6O6C - chains A and E of the 13 polymer chains in the assembly; structure by electron microscopy, 3.10 A resolution.

== Chain A ==
Name: DNA-directed RNA polymerase II subunit RPB1
Source organism: Saccharomyces cerevisiae
Notes: EC 2.7.7.6
Reference sequence: P04050 (RPB1_YEAST); residue numbers follow UniProt; this construct covers 1-1733
Chain sequence (1733 residues; row label = number of the first residue in the row):
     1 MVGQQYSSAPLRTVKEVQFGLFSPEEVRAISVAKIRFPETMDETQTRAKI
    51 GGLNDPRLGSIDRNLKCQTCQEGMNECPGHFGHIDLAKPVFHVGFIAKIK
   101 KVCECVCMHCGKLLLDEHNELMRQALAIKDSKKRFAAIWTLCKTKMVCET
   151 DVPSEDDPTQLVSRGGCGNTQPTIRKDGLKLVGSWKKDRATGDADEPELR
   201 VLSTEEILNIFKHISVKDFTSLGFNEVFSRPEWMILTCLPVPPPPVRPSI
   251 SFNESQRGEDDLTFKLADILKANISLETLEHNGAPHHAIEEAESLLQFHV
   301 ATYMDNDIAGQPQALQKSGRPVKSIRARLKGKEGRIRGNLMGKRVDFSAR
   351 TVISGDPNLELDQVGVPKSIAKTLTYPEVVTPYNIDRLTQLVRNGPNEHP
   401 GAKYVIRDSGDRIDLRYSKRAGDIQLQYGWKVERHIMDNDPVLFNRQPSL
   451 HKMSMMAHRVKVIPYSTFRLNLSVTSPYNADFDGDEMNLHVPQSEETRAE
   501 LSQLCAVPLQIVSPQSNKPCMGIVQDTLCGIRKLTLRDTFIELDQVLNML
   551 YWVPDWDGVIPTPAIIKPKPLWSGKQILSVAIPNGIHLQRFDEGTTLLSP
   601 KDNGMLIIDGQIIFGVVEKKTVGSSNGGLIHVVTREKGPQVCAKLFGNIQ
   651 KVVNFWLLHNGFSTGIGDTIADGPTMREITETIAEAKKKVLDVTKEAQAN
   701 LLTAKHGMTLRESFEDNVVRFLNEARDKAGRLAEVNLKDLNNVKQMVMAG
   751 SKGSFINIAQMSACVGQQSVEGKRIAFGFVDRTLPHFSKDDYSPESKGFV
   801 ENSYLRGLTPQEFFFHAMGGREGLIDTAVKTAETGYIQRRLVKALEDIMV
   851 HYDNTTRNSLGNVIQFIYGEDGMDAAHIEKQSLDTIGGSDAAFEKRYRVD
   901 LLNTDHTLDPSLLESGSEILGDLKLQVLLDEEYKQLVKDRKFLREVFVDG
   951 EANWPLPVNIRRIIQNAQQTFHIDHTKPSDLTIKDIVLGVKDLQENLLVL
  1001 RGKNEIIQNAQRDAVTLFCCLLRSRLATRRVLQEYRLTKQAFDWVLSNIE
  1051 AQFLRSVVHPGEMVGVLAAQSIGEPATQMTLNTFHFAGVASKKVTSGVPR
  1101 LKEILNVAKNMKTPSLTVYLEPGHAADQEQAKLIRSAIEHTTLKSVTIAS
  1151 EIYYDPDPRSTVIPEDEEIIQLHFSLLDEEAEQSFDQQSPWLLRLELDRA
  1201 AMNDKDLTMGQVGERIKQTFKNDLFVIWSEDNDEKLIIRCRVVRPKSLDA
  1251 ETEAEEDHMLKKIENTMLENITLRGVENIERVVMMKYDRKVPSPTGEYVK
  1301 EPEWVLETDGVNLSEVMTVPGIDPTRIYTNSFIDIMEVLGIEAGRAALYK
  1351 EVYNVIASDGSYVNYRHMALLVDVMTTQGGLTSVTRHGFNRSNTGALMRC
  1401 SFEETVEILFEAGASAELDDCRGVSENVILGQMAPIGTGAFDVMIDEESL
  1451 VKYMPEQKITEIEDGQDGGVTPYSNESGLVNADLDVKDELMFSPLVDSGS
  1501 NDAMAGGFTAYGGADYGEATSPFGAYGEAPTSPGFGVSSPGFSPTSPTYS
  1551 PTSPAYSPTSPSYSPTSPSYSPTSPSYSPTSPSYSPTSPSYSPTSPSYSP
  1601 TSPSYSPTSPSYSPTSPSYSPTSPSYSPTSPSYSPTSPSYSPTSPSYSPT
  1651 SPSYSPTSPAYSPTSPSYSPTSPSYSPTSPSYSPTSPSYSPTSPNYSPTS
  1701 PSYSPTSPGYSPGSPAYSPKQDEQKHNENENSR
Disordered / not traced: 1-7, 1155-1163, 1165, 1167-1168, 1170-1172, 1174-1185, 1481-1733
Ion coordination: Zn2+ site 1: Cys-67, Cys-70, His-80; Zn2+ site 2: Cys-107, Met-108, Cys-167; Mg2+: Asp-481, Asp-483, Asp-485 (shared with 1 residue of chain K)
UniProt features mapped onto this chain:
  - region: Pro-248 to Asp-260 (Lid loop), Asn-306 to Lys-323 (Rudder loop), Pro-810 to Glu-822 (Bridging helix)
  - binding site (Zn(2+)): Cys-67, Cys-70, Cys-77, His-80, Cys-107, Cys-110, Cys-148, Cys-167
  - binding site (Mg(2+)): Asp-481, Asp-483, Asp-485
  - modified residue: Thr-1471 (Phosphothreonine)
  - cross-link (Glycyl lysine isopeptide (Lys-Gly)): Lys-695 (interchain with G-Cter in ubiquitin), Lys-1246 (interchain with G-Cter in ubiquitin), Lys-1350 (interchain with G-Cter in ubiquitin)

== Chain E ==
Name: DNA-directed RNA polymerases I, II, and III subunit RPABC2
Source organism: Saccharomyces cerevisiae
Reference sequence: P20435 (RPAB2_YEAST); numbering as in UniProt (aligned over 1-155)
Chain sequence (155 residues; each row starts with the number of its first residue):
     1 MSDYEEAFNDGNENFEDFDVEHFSDEETYEEKPQFKDGETTDANGKTIVT
    51 GGNGPEDFQQHEQIRRKTLKEKAIPKDQRATTPYMTKYERARILGTRALQ
   101 ISMNAPVFVDLEGETDPLRIAMKELAEKKIPLVIRRYLPDGSFEDWSVEE
   151 LIVDL
Disordered / not traced: 1-74
UniProt features mapped onto this chain:
  - region: Leu-111 to Leu-132 (Leucine-zipper)
  - modified residue: Ser-24 (Phosphoserine)

== Chain A / chain E interface ==
Residue-residue contacts - 71 pairs, chain A then chain E:
  Val-379(A) / Ser-102(E)
  Thr-381(A) / Ser-102(E)
  Pro-382(A) / Asn-104(E)
  Tyr-383(A) / Leu-111(E)  hydrophobic
  Tyr-383(A) / Thr-115(E)
  Glu-495(A) / Ser-102(E)
  Glu-496(A) / Gly-95(E)
  Glu-496(A) / Thr-96(E)
  Glu-496(A) / Leu-99(E)
  Ala-499(A) / Gly-95(E)
  Ala-499(A) / Leu-118(E)  hydrophobic
  Ser-502(A) / Leu-118(E)
  Gln-503(A) / Arg-90(E)  hydrogen bond
  Leu-504(A) / Lys-87(E)
  Leu-504(A) / Ala-91(E)  hydrophobic
  His-851(A) / Pro-139(E)
  Tyr-852(A) / Thr-81(E)
  Tyr-852(A) / Glu-89(E)  hydrogen bond
  Tyr-852(A) / Arg-136(E)
  Tyr-852(A) / Tyr-137(E)
  Tyr-852(A) / Leu-138(E)  hydrophobic
  Asp-853(A) / Pro-139(E)
  Arg-857(A) / Pro-139(E)
  Arg-1001(A) / Ala-80(E)
  Arg-1001(A) / Pro-83(E)
  Leu-1054(A) / Tyr-84(E)
  Arg-1055(A) / Asp-154(E)  salt bridge
  His-1059(A) / Thr-86(E)
  His-1059(A) / Lys-87(E)  hydrogen bond (side chain-backbone)
  His-1059(A) / Leu-155(E)
  Pro-1060(A) / Thr-86(E)
  Pro-1060(A) / Tyr-88(E)
  Glu-1062(A) / Lys-87(E)  salt bridge
  Glu-1062(A) / Tyr-88(E)  hydrogen bond
  Met-1433(A) / Arg-92(E)
  Gly-1437(A) / Tyr-88(E)
  Thr-1438(A) / Tyr-88(E)
  Thr-1438(A) / Arg-92(E)  hydrogen bond (backbone-side chain)
  Gly-1439(A) / Arg-92(E)
  Phe-1441(A) / Tyr-88(E)
  Phe-1441(A) / Glu-89(E)
  Phe-1441(A) / Arg-92(E)  hydrogen bond (backbone-side chain)
  Phe-1441(A) / Ile-134(E)  hydrophobic
  Phe-1441(A) / Arg-135(E)
  Asp-1442(A) / Val-133(E)
  Asp-1442(A) / Arg-135(E)  hydrogen bond (backbone-backbone)
  Asp-1442(A) / Tyr-137(E)
  Val-1443(A) / Arg-92(E)
  Val-1443(A) / Leu-132(E)  hydrophobic
  Val-1443(A) / Val-133(E)
  Val-1443(A) / Ile-134(E)  hydrophobic
  Met-1444(A) / Leu-132(E)
  Met-1444(A) / Val-133(E)  hydrogen bond (backbone-backbone)
  Met-1444(A) / Arg-135(E)
  Ile-1445(A) / Pro-131(E)
  Ile-1445(A) / Leu-132(E)  hydrophobic
  Glu-1448(A) / Lys-76(E)  salt bridge
  Ser-1449(A) / Val-133(E)
  Tyr-1453(A) / Ile-130(E)
  Tyr-1453(A) / Pro-131(E)
  Tyr-1453(A) / Leu-132(E)  hydrogen bond (side chain-backbone)
  Tyr-1453(A) / Ser-147(E)
  Tyr-1453(A) / Val-148(E)
  Tyr-1453(A) / Glu-149(E)
  Gln-1457(A) / Phe-108(E)  hydrogen bond (side chain-backbone)
  Ile-1459(A) / Pro-106(E)
  Ile-1459(A) / Val-107(E)
  Ile-1459(A) / Phe-108(E)
  Thr-1460(A) / Phe-108(E)
  Leu-1479(A) / Gln-100(E)
  Leu-1479(A) / Met-103(E)
Other interface residues (no listed pair), chain A (40 interface residues in all): Gly-1061, Ala-1440, Asp-1446, Gly-1478
Other interface residues (no listed pair), chain E (46 interface residues in all): Thr-82, Leu-94, Ile-101, Ala-105, Pro-117, Asp-145

== Overview ==
40 residues of chain A face 46 of chain E across their interface; the contacts include 10 hydrogen bonds and 3
salt bridges. Polar pairs include Arg-1055(A)/Asp-154(E), Glu-1062(A)/Lys-87(E) and Glu-1448(A)/Lys-76(E).
UniProt lists 8 Zn2+-binding residues and 3 Mg2+-binding residues on chain A.
Chain A is DNA-directed RNA polymerase II subunit RPB1 and chain E is DNA-directed RNA polymerases I, II, and
III subunit RPABC2, both from Saccharomyces cerevisiae; the structure, RNA polymerase II elongation complex
arrested at a CPD lesion, was determined by electron microscopy.
